Entry 4CHG (X-ray diffraction, 2.10 A resolution); this record covers chains A and B of the 4 polymer chains in the assembly.

Chain A (and B):
Molecule: Probable ribonuclease VAPC15
From: Mycobacterium tuberculosis
Notes: fragment: vapc15-toxin; chain B of this document is another copy of the same molecule, construct and numbering; everything in this record applies to it too
UniProtKB: P64925 (VPC15_MYCTU); residues 1-132 here = UniProt positions 1-132
Amino-acid sequence (133 residues; each row starts with the number of its first residue; numbering starts at 0):
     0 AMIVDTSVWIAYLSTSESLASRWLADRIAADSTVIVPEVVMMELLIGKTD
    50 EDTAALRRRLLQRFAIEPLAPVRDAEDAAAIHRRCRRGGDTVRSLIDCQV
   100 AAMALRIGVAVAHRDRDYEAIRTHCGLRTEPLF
Modified positions: Mse-1, Mse-40, Mse-41, Mse-102 (selenomethionine; parent Met)
Sequence notes: expression tag (0)
Ion coordination: Mn2+: Asp-96, Asp-114, Asp-116 (shared with 1 residue of chain G); Mg2+: Asp-96 (shared with 1 residue of chain G)

Chain A / chain B interface:
Contacting residue pairs (56):
  Glu-37(A) / Pro-70(B)
  Glu-37(A) / Val-71(B)  hydrogen bond (side chain-backbone)
  Glu-37(A) / Ala-74(B)
  Mse-40(A) / Val-71(B)
  Mse-40(A) / Ala-74(B)  hydrophobic
  Mse-40(A) / Glu-75(B)
  Mse-41(A) / Ala-74(B)
  Mse-41(A) / Ala-77(B)
  Mse-41(A) / Ala-78(B)
  Mse-41(A) / Leu-94(B)  hydrophobic
  Mse-41(A) / Gln-98(B)
  Glu-42(A) / Leu-94(B)
  Leu-44(A) / Ala-78(B)  hydrophobic
  Leu-44(A) / Arg-82(B)  hydrogen bond (backbone-side chain)
  Ile-45(A) / Ala-78(B)  hydrophobic
  Ile-45(A) / His-81(B)
  Ile-45(A) / Arg-85(B)  hydrogen bond (backbone-side chain)
  Ile-45(A) / Leu-94(B)  hydrophobic
  Gly-46(A) / Arg-85(B)  hydrogen bond (backbone-side chain)
  Lys-47(A) / Arg-82(B)
  Lys-47(A) / Arg-85(B)
  Thr-48(A) / Arg-82(B)
  Thr-48(A) / Arg-85(B)
  Thr-48(A) / Arg-86(B)  hydrogen bond (backbone-side chain)
  Glu-50(A) / Arg-82(B)  salt bridge
  Glu-50(A) / Arg-86(B)  salt bridge
  Ala-53(A) / Arg-82(B)
  Arg-57(A) / Val-71(B)
  Arg-57(A) / Glu-75(B)  salt bridge
  Pro-67(A) / Pro-70(B)  hydrophobic
  Pro-70(A) / Glu-37(B)
  Val-71(A) / Glu-37(B)  hydrogen bond (backbone-side chain)
  Val-71(A) / Mse-40(B)
  Val-71(A) / Arg-57(B)
  Ala-74(A) / Mse-40(B)  hydrophobic
  Ala-74(A) / Mse-41(B)
  Glu-75(A) / Mse-40(B)
  Glu-75(A) / Arg-57(B)  salt bridge
  Ala-77(A) / Mse-41(B)
  Ala-78(A) / Mse-41(B)
  Ala-78(A) / Leu-44(B)  hydrophobic
  Ala-78(A) / Ile-45(B)  hydrophobic
  His-81(A) / Ile-45(B)
  Arg-82(A) / Leu-44(B)  hydrogen bond (side chain-backbone)
  Arg-82(A) / Lys-47(B)
  Arg-82(A) / Glu-50(B)  salt bridge
  Arg-82(A) / Ala-53(B)
  Arg-85(A) / Ile-45(B)  hydrogen bond (side chain-backbone)
  Arg-85(A) / Gly-46(B)  hydrogen bond (side chain-backbone)
  Arg-85(A) / Lys-47(B)
  Arg-85(A) / Thr-48(B)
  Arg-86(A) / Thr-48(B)  hydrogen bond (side chain-backbone)
  Arg-86(A) / Glu-50(B)  salt bridge
  Leu-94(A) / Glu-42(B)
  Leu-94(A) / Ile-45(B)  hydrophobic
  Gln-98(A) / Mse-41(B)
Other interface residues (no listed pair), chain A (28 interface residues in all): Ile-65, Ala-69, Ile-95
Other interface residues (no listed pair), chain B (28 interface residues in all): Ile-65, Pro-67, Ala-69, Ile-95

Overview:
Chain A and chain B each contribute 28 residues to their interface; the contacts include 10 hydrogen bonds and
6 salt bridges. Polar pairs include Glu-50(A)/Arg-82(B), Glu-50(A)/Arg-86(B) and Arg-57(A)/Glu-75(B). The Mn2+
site is built by Asp-96(A), Asp-114(A) and Asp-116(A).
Chain A and chain B are both Probable ribonuclease VAPC15 (Mycobacterium tuberculosis); the structure, Crystal
structure of VapBC15 complex from Mycobacterium tuberculosis, was determined by X-ray diffraction.
